PDB entry 2YC2 | X-ray diffraction, 2.59 A resolution | chains A and D

== Chain A ==
Name: Intraflagellar transport protein 25
From: Chlamydomonas reinhardtii
UniProt: B8LIX8 (B8LIX8_CHLRE); numbering as in UniProt (aligned over 1-135)
Sequence (139 residues; row label = number of the first residue in the row; numbers below 1 keep their minus sign (Gly-3 is residue -3)):
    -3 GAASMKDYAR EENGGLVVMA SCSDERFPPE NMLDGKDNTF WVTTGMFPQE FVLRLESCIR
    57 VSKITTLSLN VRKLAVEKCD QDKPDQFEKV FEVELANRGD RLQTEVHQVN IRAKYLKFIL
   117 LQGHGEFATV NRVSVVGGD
Disordered / not traced: -3 to 0, 95-96, 135
Differences from the reference sequence: expression tag (-3 to 0)
Ion coordination: Ca2+: Asn27, Asp30, Lys32, Thr35, Asn127
Swiss-Prot annotation at these positions:
  - binding site (Ca(2+)): Asn27, Asp30, Lys32, Thr35, Asn127
  - mutagenesis: Asp30 (D30A: Does not affect interaction with IFT27), Thr35 (T35A: Does not affect interaction with IFT27), Val38 to Thr40 (Abolishes interaction with IFT27; when associated with E-125), Thr125 (T125E: Abolishes interaction with IFT27; when associated with 38-R--R-40)
From the paper describing this entry:
  - Ca2+ coordination: Asp30, Thr35
  - mutagenesis - D30A, T35A, V38R, T40R: unchanged binding to Small rab-related gtpase (chain D)
  - mutagenesis - V38R/T40R/T125E: abolished binding to Small rab-related gtpase (chain D)
  - binding site for Ca2+: Asp30 to Thr35

== Chain D ==
Name: Small rab-related gtpase
From: Chlamydomonas reinhardtii
UniProt: A8HN58 (A8HN58_CHLRE); numbering as in UniProt (aligned over 1-204)
Sequence (208 residues; numbered -3 to 204; the number before each row is that of its first residue; numbers below 1 keep their minus sign (Gly-3 is residue -3)):
    -3 GAASMVKKEV KPIDITATLR CKVAVVGEAT VGKSALISMF TSKGSKFLKD YAMTSGVEVV
    57 VAPVTIPDTT VSVELFLLDT AGSDLYKEQI SQYWNGVYYA ILVFDVSSME SFESCKAWFE
   117 LLKSARPDRE RPLRAVLVAN KTDLPPQRHQ VRLDMAQDWA TTNTLDFFDV SANPPGKDAD
   177 APFLSIATTF YRNYEDKVAA FQDACRNY
Disordered / not traced: -3 to 7, 23-56, 139-145, 169-174, 203-204
Differences from the reference sequence: expression tag (-3 to 0)
Swiss-Prot annotation at these positions:
  - binding site (GTP): Gly23 to Ser30, Asp75 to Ser79, Asn136 to Asp139
  - mutagenesis: Ser30 (S30N: Impaired GTP-binding), Ser79 (S79Q: Shows higher GTPase activity), Val194 (V194R: Does not affect interaction with IFT25)
From the paper describing this entry:
  - mutagenesis - V194R: unchanged binding to Intraflagellar transport protein 25 (chain A)
  - mutagenesis - S30N: abolished binding to GTP
  - mutagenesis - S30N: decreased catalytic activity on GTP
  - mutagenesis - S79Q: increased catalytic activity

== How chain A and chain D interact ==
Contacting residue pairs - 43 pairs, chain A then chain D:
  Ser17(A) with Arg16(D), hydrogen bond (backbone-side chain)
  Cys18(A) with Arg16(D)
  Ser19(A) with Thr12(D); Ala13(D); Thr14(D)
  Asp20(A) with Thr12(D); Ala13(D); Tyr190(D), hydrogen bond
  Glu21(A) with Ile11(D); Thr12(D), hydrogen bond (backbone-backbone)
  Arg22(A) with Tyr190(D); Glu191(D), salt bridge
  Phe23(A) with Val194(D), hydrophobic; Gln198(D)
  Asn34(A) with Cys201(D), hydrogen bond (backbone-side chain)
  Phe36(A) with Val194(D); Phe197(D), hydrophobic; Gln198(D)
  Val38(A) with Tyr190(D)
  Thr40(A) with Thr14(D), hydrogen bond (side chain-backbone); Leu15(D); Arg16(D), hydrogen bond (backbone-backbone); Phe186(D); Tyr190(D)
  Gly41(A) with Arg16(D)
  Met42(A) with Arg16(D); Lys18(D); Phe72(D), hydrophobic
  Leu65(A) with Phe197(D), hydrophobic
  Lys69(A) with Tyr89(D), hydrogen bond
  Glu88(A) with Tyr89(D), hydrogen bond
  Leu117(A) with Tyr89(D), hydrophobic
  Gln118(A) with Tyr89(D)
  Gly121(A) with Arg127(D)
  Glu122(A) with Tyr95(D), hydrogen bond; Arg127(D), salt bridge; Phe186(D)
  Phe123(A) with Phe186(D), hydrophobic; Tyr190(D), hydrophobic; Lys193(D); Phe197(D)
  Thr125(A) with Phe197(D)
  Asn127(A) with Cys201(D)
Interface residues without a listed pair, chain A (30 interface residues in all): Asp33, Thr39, Gln45, Asn66, Leu98, His120, Ala124
Interface residues without a listed pair, chain D (24 interface residues in all): Cys17, Asp124, Asn189, Ala200, Arg202
Interface features reported in the paper:
  - specific contacts: Arg22(A)-Glu191(D) (salt bridge), Glu122(A)-Tyr95(D) (hydrogen bond)
  - interface residues, chain A: Leu117(A)
  - interface residues, chain D: Phe72(D), Phe186(D), Val194(D), Phe197(D), Cys201(D)

== Summary ==
The interface between chain A and chain D involves 30 residues on one side and 24 on the other, with 9
hydrogen bonds and 2 salt bridges. Among the polar pairs are Arg22(A)-Glu191(D), Glu122(A)-Arg127(D) and
Ser17(A)-Arg16(D). The paper describes a salt bridge between Arg22(A) and Glu191(D); a hydrogen bond between
Glu122(A) and Tyr95(D). The paper reports a binding site for Ca2+ at Asp30(A); V38R/T40R/T125E of chain A
abolish binding to Small rab-related gtpase (chain D); 8 substitutions were tested in all.
Chain A is Intraflagellar transport protein 25 and chain D is Small rab-related gtpase, both from
Chlamydomonas reinhardtii; the structure, Intraflagellar Transport Complex 25-27 from Chlamydomonas, was
determined by X-ray diffraction (same publication as 2YC4).
